PDB entry 5MJ5 | X-ray diffraction, 1.90 A resolution | chains A and B

== Chain A ==
Molecule: Retinoic acid receptor RXR-alpha
From: Homo sapiens
UniProtKB: P19793 (RXRA_HUMAN); numbering as in UniProt (aligned over 229-457)
Chain sequence (229 residues; row label = number of the first residue in the row):
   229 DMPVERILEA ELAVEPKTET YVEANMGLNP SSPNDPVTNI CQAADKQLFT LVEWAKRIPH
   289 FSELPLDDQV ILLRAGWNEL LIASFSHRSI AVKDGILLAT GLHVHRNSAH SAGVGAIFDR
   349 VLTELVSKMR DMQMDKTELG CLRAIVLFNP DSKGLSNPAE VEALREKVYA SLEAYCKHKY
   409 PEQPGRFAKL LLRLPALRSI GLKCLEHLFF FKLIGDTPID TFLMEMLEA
Disordered / not traced: 245-260
Small-molecule neighbours: 7O0 ((E)-3-[4-oxidanyl-3-[3-(phenylmethyl)phenyl]phenyl]prop-2-enoic acid): I268, A271, A272, Q275, N306, L309, I310, F313, R316, I324, L325, L326, A327, V332, A337, V342, I345, F346, V349, C432, H435, L436, F439
UniProt features mapped onto this chain:
  - region: R348 to G368 (Required for nuclear export)
  - binding site (9-cis-retinoate): R316, A327
  - binding site (all-trans-retinoate): R316, A327
  - modified residue (Phosphoserine): S259, S260
Reported in the primary citation:
  - binding site for 7O0: N306, R316, A327

== Chain B ==
Molecule: Lys-his-lys-ile-leu-his-arg-leu-leu-gln-asp-ser
Chain sequence (13 residues; numbered 471 to 483; the number before each row is that of its first residue):
   471 KHKILHRLLQ DSS
Disordered / not traced: 483

== Interface between chain A and chain B ==
Pairs across the interface - 24 pairs, chain A then chain B:
  F277(A) - I474(B)  hydrophobic
  F277(A) - L478(B)  hydrophobic
  V280(A) - L475(B)  hydrophobic
  V280(A) - L478(B)
  V280(A) - L479(B)  hydrophobic
  K284(A) - L478(B)  hydrogen bond (side chain-backbone)
  K284(A) - L479(B)  hydrogen bond (side chain-backbone)
  K284(A) - D481(B)  hydrogen bond (side chain-backbone)
  L294(A) - L479(B)  hydrophobic
  D295(A) - H476(B)
  Q297(A) - L479(B)
  V298(A) - L475(B)  hydrophobic
  V298(A) - H476(B)
  V298(A) - L479(B)  hydrophobic
  L301(A) - L475(B)  hydrophobic
  L301(A) - L479(B)  hydrophobic
  R302(A) - L475(B)
  F450(A) - I474(B)  hydrophobic
  F450(A) - L478(B)  hydrophobic
  E453(A) - K471(B)  hydrogen bond (side chain-backbone)
  E453(A) - K473(B)
  E453(A) - I474(B)  hydrogen bond (side chain-backbone)
  E453(A) - L475(B)  hydrogen bond (side chain-backbone)
  M454(A) - L475(B)  hydrophobic
Interface residues without a listed pair, chain A (14 interface residues in all): F289, T449
Interface residues without a listed pair, chain B (11 interface residues in all): H472, Q480, S482

== Summary ==
Chain A and chain B form an interface of 14 and 11 residues respectively; the contacts include 6 hydrogen
bonds. Among the polar pairs are K284(A)-L478(B), K284(A)-L479(B) and K284(A)-D481(B). Bound to chain A:
compound 7O0. From the paper: a binding site for 7O0 at N306(A), R316(A) and A327(A).
Chain A is Retinoic acid receptor RXR-alpha (Homo sapiens) and chain B is
Lys-his-lys-ile-leu-his-arg-leu-leu-gln-asp-ser; the structure, Crystal structure of the Retinoid X Receptor
alpha in complex with synthetichonokiol derivative 3 and a ..., was determined by X-ray diffraction together
with 5MK4, 5MKJ, 5MKU and 5MMW from the same study.
